7KCQ - chains A and B of the 4 polymer chains in the assembly; structure by electron microscopy, 3.20 A resolution.

Chain A (and B):
Protein: Alcohol dehydrogenase
Organism: Saccharomyces cerevisiae
Notes: EC 1.1.1.1; chain B of this document is another copy of the same molecule, construct and numbering; everything in this record applies to it too
Reference sequence: S5RZC2 (S5RZC2_YEASX); residues 0-347 here correspond to UniProt positions 1-348 (UniProt number = residue number + 1)
Chain sequence (348 residues; row label = number of the first residue in the row; numbering starts at 0):
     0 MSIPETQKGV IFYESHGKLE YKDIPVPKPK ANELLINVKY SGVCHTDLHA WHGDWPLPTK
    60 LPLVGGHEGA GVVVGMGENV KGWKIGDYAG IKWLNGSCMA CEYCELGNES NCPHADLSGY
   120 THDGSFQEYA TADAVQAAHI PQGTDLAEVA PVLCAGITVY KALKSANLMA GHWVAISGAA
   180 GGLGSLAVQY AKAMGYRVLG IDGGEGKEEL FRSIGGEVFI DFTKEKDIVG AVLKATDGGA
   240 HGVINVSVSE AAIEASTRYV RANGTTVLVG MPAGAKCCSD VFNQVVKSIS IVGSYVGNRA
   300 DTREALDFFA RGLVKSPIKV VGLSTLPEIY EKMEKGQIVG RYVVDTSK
Unresolved in the structure: 0
Ion coordination: Zn2+ site 1: Cys43, His66, Glu67, Cys153; Zn2+ site 2: Cys97, Cys100, Cys103, Cys111

Chain A / chain B interface:
Pairs across the interface (81; chain A residue first):
  Trp54(A) with Phe281(B)
  Pro55(A) with Phe281(B)
  Glu101(A) with His240(B), salt bridge; Arg260(B), salt bridge
  Tyr102(A) with Arg260(B); Ala261(B), hydrophobic
  Asn107(A) with Asn262(B)
  Asn110(A) with Ala261(B); Asn262(B), hydrogen bond; Val285(B); Lys286(B)
  His240(A) with Glu101(B), salt bridge
  Arg260(A) with Glu101(B), salt bridge; Tyr102(B)
  Ala261(A) with Tyr102(B), hydrophobic; Asn110(B)
  Asn262(A) with Asn107(B); Asn110(B), hydrogen bond
  Leu267(A) with Gln283(B); Val284(B)
  Val268(A) with Val284(B)
  Gly269(A) with Val280(B); Val284(B)
  Met270(A) with Phe281(B), hydrophobic; Val284(B), hydrophobic
  Pro271(A) with Val280(B); Phe281(B)
  Ala274(A) with Asp279(B); Val280(B), hydrogen bond (backbone-backbone)
  Lys275(A) with Ser278(B); Val280(B)
  Cys276(A) with Cys276(B); Cys277(B); Ser278(B), hydrogen bond (backbone-backbone); Val280(B)
  Cys277(A) with Cys276(B); Cys277(B), disulfide
  Ser278(A) with Lys275(B); Cys276(B), hydrogen bond (backbone-backbone)
  Asp279(A) with Ala274(B)
  Val280(A) with Gly269(B); Pro271(B); Ala274(B), hydrogen bond (backbone-backbone); Lys275(B); Cys276(B)
  Phe281(A) with Trp54(B); Pro55(B); Met270(B), hydrophobic; Pro271(B)
  Gln283(A) with Leu267(B); Ile290(B), hydrogen bond (side chain-backbone); Gly292(B)
  Val284(A) with Leu267(B); Val268(B); Gly269(B); Met270(B), hydrophobic; Ser293(B); Tyr294(B)
  Val285(A) with Asn110(B); Tyr294(B)
  Lys286(A) with Asn110(B)
  Ser287(A) with Gly292(B); Tyr294(B)
  Ile288(A) with Ile290(B); Val291(B); Gly292(B), hydrogen bond (backbone-backbone)
  Ser289(A) with Ile290(B); Val291(B)
  Ile290(A) with Gln283(B), hydrogen bond (backbone-side chain); Ile288(B); Ser289(B); Ile290(B), hydrogen bond (backbone-backbone)
  Val291(A) with Ile288(B); Ser289(B)
  Gly292(A) with Gln283(B); Ser287(B); Ile288(B), hydrogen bond (backbone-backbone)
  Ser293(A) with Val284(B)
  Tyr294(A) with Val284(B); Val285(B); Ser287(B)
Also at the interface, not in a pair above, chain A (36 interface residues in all): Ile252
Also at the interface, not in a pair above, chain B (36 interface residues in all): Ile252
Cross-chain cystine bridges: Cys277(A)-Cys277(B)

In short:
The chain A/chain B interface involves 36 residues from each chain, with 1 disulfide bond, 11 hydrogen bonds
and 4 salt bridges. Polar pairs include Glu101(A)-His240(B), Glu101(A)-Arg260(B) and Asn110(A)-Asn262(B).
Cys43(A), His66(A), Glu67(A) and Cys153(A) coordinate Zn2+ site 1.
Both chains are Alcohol dehydrogenase (Saccharomyces cerevisiae). Entry 7KCQ (Symmetry in Yeast Alcohol
Dehydrogenase 1 -Open Form of Apoenzyme) was determined by electron microscopy together with 7KC2, 7KCB and
7KJY from the same study.
